PDB entry 9LIU | electron microscopy, 2.70 A resolution | chains D and J of the 12 polymer chains in the assembly

[Chain D]
Protein: Histone H2B
Organism: Xenopus laevis
UniProtKB: A0A8J0U496 (A0A8J0U496_XENLA); residues 1-122 here correspond to UniProt positions 5-126 (UniProt number = residue number + 4)
Sequence (122 residues; row label = number of the first residue in the row):
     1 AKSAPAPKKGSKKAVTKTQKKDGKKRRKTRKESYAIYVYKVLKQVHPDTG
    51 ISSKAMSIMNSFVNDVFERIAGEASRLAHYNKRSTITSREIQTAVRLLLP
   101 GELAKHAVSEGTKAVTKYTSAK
Disordered / not traced: 1-28, 122

[Chain J]
Molecule: 146-nt DNA strand
Organism: Escherichia coli K-12
Sequence (146 nucleotides; row label = number of the first residue in the row):
     1 ATCGGATGTATATATCTGACACGTGCCTGGAGACTAGGGAGTAATCCCCT
    51 TGGCGGTTAAAACGCGGGGGACAGCGCGTACGTGCGTTTAAGCGGTGCTA
   101 GAGCTGTCTACGACCAATTGAGCGGCCTCGGCACCGGGATTCTCGA

[How chain D and chain J interact]
Residue-residue contacts (13; chain D residue first):
  Thr29(D) - DC104(J)  phosphate contact
  Arg30(D) - DT28(J)  hydrogen bond to the sugar
  Glu32(D) - DG29(J)  sugar contact
  Tyr39(D) - DA21(J)  hydrogen bond to the phosphate
  Gly50(D) - DA21(J)  phosphate contact
  Ile51(D) - DA21(J)  phosphate contact
  Ser52(D) - DC20(J)  phosphate contact
  Ser53(D) - DC20(J)  hydrogen bond to the phosphate
  Arg83(D) - DA40(J)  sugar contact
  Arg83(D) - DG41(J)  salt bridge to the phosphate
  Ser84(D) - DG39(J)  sugar contact
  Ser84(D) - DA40(J)  hydrogen bond to the phosphate
  Thr85(D) - DA40(J)  hydrogen bond to the phosphate
Also at the interface, not in a pair above, chain J (9 interface residues in all): DC22

[Summary]
The interface between chain D and chain J involves 11 residues on one side and 9 on the other; the contacts
include 5 hydrogen bonds and 1 salt bridge. Polar pairs include Arg30(D)-DT28(J), Tyr39(D)-DA21(J) and
Ser53(D)-DC20(J).
Here chain D is Histone H2B (Xenopus laevis) and chain J is a 146-nt DNA strand (Escherichia coli K-12). Entry
9LIU (Structure of isw1-nucleosome double-bound complex in ATP-ATP state) was determined by electron
microscopy, deposited together with 9JNT, 9JNU, 9JNV, 9JO2, 9JO5 and 9LJ2.
